Entry 8C6D (electron microscopy, 2.40 A resolution); this record covers chains A and B of the 3 polymer chains in the assembly.

[Chain A]
Name: Genome polyprotein
Source organism: Enterovirus A71
Notes: EC 3.4.22.29, 3.6.1.15, 3.4.22.28, 2.7.7.48
UniProtKB: A0A2L1GIK5 (A0A2L1GIK5_HE71); residues 1-297 here correspond to UniProt positions 566-862 (UniProt number = residue number + 565)
Chain sequence (297 residues; each row starts with the number of its first residue):
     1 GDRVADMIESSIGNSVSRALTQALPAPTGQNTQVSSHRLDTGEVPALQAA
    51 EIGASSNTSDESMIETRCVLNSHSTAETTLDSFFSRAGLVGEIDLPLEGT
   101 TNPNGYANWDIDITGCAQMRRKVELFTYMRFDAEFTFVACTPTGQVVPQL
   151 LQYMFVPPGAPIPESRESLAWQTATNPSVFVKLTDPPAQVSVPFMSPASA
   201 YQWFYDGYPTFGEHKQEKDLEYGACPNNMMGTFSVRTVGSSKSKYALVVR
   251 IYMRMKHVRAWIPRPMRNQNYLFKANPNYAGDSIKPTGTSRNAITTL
Unresolved in the structure: 1-57
Differences from the reference sequence: conflict C116 (Tyr681 in A0A2L1GIK5), I162 (Lys727 in A0A2L1GIK5), A246 (Pro811 in A0A2L1GIK5)
Ligand contacts: (2S,3R,4E)-2-aminooctadec-4-ene-1,3-diol (SQS): I111, D112, I113, T114, F131, F135, F137, Y153, M154, F155, P177, S178, V179, V190, V192, M195, Y201, W203, N228, M230, F233, M253
What the authors report for this chain:
  - conformationally variable residues (order/disorder transition, side-chain flip): G1 to N57, D110 to D112

[Chain B]
Name: Genome polyprotein (Fragment)
Source organism: Enterovirus A71
UniProtKB: D4QGA2 (D4QGA2_HE71); residues 1-323 here = UniProt positions 1-323
Chain sequence (323 residues; row label = number of the first residue in the row):
     1 MGSQVSTQRSGSHENSNSATEGSTINYTTINYYKDSYAATAGKQSLKQDP
    51 DKFANPVKDVFTEMAAPLKSPSAEACGYSDRVAQLTIGNSTITTQEAANI
   101 IVGYGEWPSYCSDDDATAVDKPTRPDVSVNRFYTLDTKLWEKSSKGWYWK
   151 FPDVLTETGVFGQNAQFHYLYRSGFCIHVQCNASKFHQGALLVAILPEYV
   201 IGTVAGGTGTEDSHPPYIQTQPGADGFELQHPYVLDAGIPISQLTVCPHQ
   251 WINLRTNNCATIIVPYMNTLPFDSALNHCNFGLLVVPISPLDFDQGATPV
   301 IPITITLAPMCSEFAGLRQAVTQ
Unresolved in the structure: 1-12, 46-82

[Chain A / chain B interface]
Contacting residue pairs (149; chain A residue first):
  T79(A) - Q44(B)
  D81(A) - Y27(B)
  D81(A) - A41(B)
  D81(A) - Q44(B)  hydrogen bond
  S85(A) - A41(B)
  T127(A) - P197(B)
  T127(A) - E198(B)
  Y128(A) - E198(B)  hydrogen bond
  Y128(A) - M267(B)  hydrogen bond (side chain-backbone)
  Y128(A) - N268(B)
  Y128(A) - T269(B)
  R130(A) - A19(B)  hydrogen bond (side chain-backbone)
  F131(A) - A19(B)
  D132(A) - S18(B)
  D132(A) - A19(B)  hydrogen bond (side chain-backbone)
  D132(A) - Y37(B)
  S191(A) - Y37(B)
  S191(A) - A38(B)
  V192(A) - Y37(B)
  P193(A) - Y37(B)
  F194(A) - A19(B)  hydrophobic
  A198(A) - T269(B)
  A198(A) - L270(B)  hydrophobic
  S199(A) - T269(B)  hydrogen bond (side chain-backbone)
  A200(A) - T269(B)
  Q202(A) - E198(B)  hydrogen bond
  Q202(A) - N268(B)
  Q202(A) - T269(B)  hydrogen bond
  Q202(A) - H278(B)
  F204(A) - E198(B)
  F204(A) - V200(B)  hydrophobic
  Y205(A) - E198(B)
  Y205(A) - V200(B)
  Y205(A) - H278(B)
  D206(A) - K150(B)  salt bridge
  D206(A) - E198(B)  hydrogen bond (backbone-side chain)
  D206(A) - Y199(B)
  D206(A) - V200(B)
  D206(A) - H278(B)
  D206(A) - C279(B)  hydrogen bond (backbone-backbone)
  G207(A) - N277(B)
  Y208(A) - Y217(B)  hydrophobic
  Y208(A) - T220(B)  hydrogen bond
  Y208(A) - N277(B)
  P209(A) - N277(B)
  T210(A) - N277(B)  hydrogen bond (backbone-side chain)
  F211(A) - Y169(B)  hydrophobic
  F211(A) - S274(B)
  F211(A) - L276(B)  hydrophobic
  F211(A) - N277(B)
  F211(A) - Q323(B)
  G212(A) - Q323(B)  hydrogen bond (backbone-backbone)
  E213(A) - Q323(B)  hydrogen bond
  H214(A) - Y217(B)
  H214(A) - N277(B)  hydrogen bond
  H214(A) - Q323(B)  hydrogen bond (backbone-side chain)
  D219(A) - H214(B)
  D219(A) - P215(B)
  D219(A) - P216(B)
  L220(A) - H214(B)
  Y222(A) - K150(B)  hydrogen bond
  Y222(A) - Y199(B)  hydrogen bond (side chain-backbone)
  Y222(A) - V200(B)
  Y222(A) - I201(B)  hydrogen bond (side chain-backbone)
  Y222(A) - P215(B)  hydrophobic
  Y222(A) - T220(B)
  N227(A) - L270(B)
  R254(A) - A41(B)
  K256(A) - Y37(B)
  K256(A) - A38(B)  hydrogen bond (side chain-backbone)
  K256(A) - A39(B)  hydrogen bond (side chain-backbone)
  K256(A) - A41(B)
  H257(A) - S18(B)
  H257(A) - A19(B)
  H257(A) - T20(B)
  H257(A) - T29(B)
  H257(A) - S36(B)
  H257(A) - Y37(B)
  H257(A) - A39(B)
  H257(A) - T40(B)  hydrogen bond (side chain-backbone)
  R259(A) - T20(B)
  R259(A) - S23(B)
  I262(A) - Y104(B)
  I262(A) - P197(B)  hydrophobic
  I262(A) - M267(B)  hydrophobic
  P263(A) - V246(B)
  P263(A) - C247(B)
  R264(A) - L196(B)
  R264(A) - P197(B)  hydrogen bond (side chain-backbone)
  R264(A) - E198(B)  hydrogen bond (side chain-backbone)
  R264(A) - Y199(B)
  R264(A) - V200(B)
  R264(A) - V246(B)
  P265(A) - I239(B)
  P265(A) - P240(B)
  P265(A) - Q243(B)
  P265(A) - L244(B)  hydrophobic
  M266(A) - P240(B)
  M266(A) - Q243(B)  hydrogen bond (backbone-side chain)
  R267(A) - A237(B)  hydrogen bond (side chain-backbone)
  R267(A) - G238(B)
  R267(A) - I239(B)
  N268(A) - Y233(B)
  N268(A) - V234(B)
  N268(A) - G238(B)  hydrogen bond (backbone-backbone)
  N268(A) - I239(B)
  N268(A) - P240(B)
  Q269(A) - V234(B)
  Q269(A) - G238(B)  hydrogen bond (backbone-backbone)
  L272(A) - A205(B)  hydrophobic
  L272(A) - G209(B)
  F273(A) - A205(B)  hydrophobic
  F273(A) - G209(B)
  F273(A) - T210(B)
  F273(A) - E211(B)
  F273(A) - D212(B)
  N276(A) - D212(B)  hydrogen bond
  N276(A) - H214(B)
  P277(A) - V200(B)
  P277(A) - G202(B)
  P277(A) - A237(B)
  P277(A) - G238(B)
  N278(A) - G202(B)
  N278(A) - T203(B)  hydrogen bond
  N278(A) - D212(B)
  N278(A) - S213(B)  hydrogen bond (side chain-backbone)
  Y279(A) - T203(B)  hydrogen bond (backbone-backbone)
  Y279(A) - V204(B)
  Y279(A) - A205(B)
  Y279(A) - H231(B)  hydrogen bond
  Y279(A) - V234(B)
  Y279(A) - D236(B)
  Y279(A) - A237(B)
  Y279(A) - G238(B)
  A280(A) - V204(B)
  A280(A) - G207(B)
  A280(A) - T208(B)
  G281(A) - V204(B)  hydrogen bond (backbone-backbone)
  G281(A) - G207(B)  hydrogen bond (backbone-backbone)
  D282(A) - G207(B)  hydrogen bond (backbone-backbone)
  D282(A) - T208(B)
  S283(A) - G207(B)
  I284(A) - H231(B)
  I284(A) - V234(B)  hydrophobic
  K285(A) - Y233(B)
  P286(A) - Y233(B)
  T287(A) - Y233(B)  hydrogen bond (backbone-side chain)
  T287(A) - P240(B)
  T287(A) - Q243(B)
Interface residues without a listed pair, chain A (61 interface residues in all): Y201, Q216, G223, V258
Interface residues without a listed pair, chain B (68 interface residues in all): N17, G22, G42, G206, S242, D273, F281, R318

[In short]
61 residues of chain A face 68 of chain B across their interface, with 37 hydrogen bonds and 1 salt bridge.
Polar pairs include D206(A)-K150(B), D81(A)-Q44(B) and Y128(A)-E198(B). Ligands of chain A:
(2S,3R,4E)-2-aminooctadec-4-ene-1,3-diol. The paper reports conformational variability at G1(A) and D110(A).
Chain A is Genome polyprotein and chain B is Genome polyprotein (Fragment), both from Enterovirus A71; the
structure, Production of antigenically stable enterovirus A71 virus-like particles in Pichia pastoris as a
vaccine candidate, was determined by electron microscopy.
